2Q5P - chains A and B; structure by X-ray diffraction, 2.30 A resolution.

[Chain A (and B)]
Molecule: Peroxisome Proliferator-Activated Receptor gamma
Organism: Homo sapiens
Notes: fragment: Ligand binding domain; chain B of this document is another copy of the same molecule, construct and numbering; everything in this record applies to it too
Reference sequence: P37231 (PPARG_HUMAN); residues 205-477 here correspond to UniProt positions 233-505 (UniProt number = residue number + 28)
Amino-acid sequence (274 residues; numbered 204 to 477; the number before each row is that of its first residue):
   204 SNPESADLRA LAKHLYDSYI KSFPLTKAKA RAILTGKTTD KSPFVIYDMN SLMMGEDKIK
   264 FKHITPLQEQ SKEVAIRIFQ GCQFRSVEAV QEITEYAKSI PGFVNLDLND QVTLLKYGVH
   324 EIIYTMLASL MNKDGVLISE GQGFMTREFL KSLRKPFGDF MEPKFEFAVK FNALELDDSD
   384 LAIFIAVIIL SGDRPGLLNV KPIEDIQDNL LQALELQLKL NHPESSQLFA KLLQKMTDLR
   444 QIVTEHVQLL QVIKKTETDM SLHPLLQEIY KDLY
Unresolved in the structure: 204-206, 261-274, 477 (chain B: 204-206, 241-244, 260-263, 269-276, 457-464, 476-477)
Differences from the reference sequence: expression tag (204)
Swiss-Prot annotation at these positions:
  - motif: Pro467 to Asp475 (9aaTAD)
  - binding site (rosiglitazone): Gln286 to Ser289, His323, His449, Tyr473
  - cross-link: Lys224 (Glycyl lysine isopeptide (Lys-Gly) (interchain with G-Cter in ubiquitin))

[How chain A and chain B interact]
Contacting residue pairs - 37 pairs, chain A then chain B:
  Asp396(A) - Lys373(B)  salt bridge
  Asp396(A) - Lys438(B)
  Gln410(A) - Gln437(B)  hydrogen bond
  Asp411(A) - Ser429(B)  hydrogen bond
  Asp411(A) - Gln430(B)
  Asp411(A) - Lys434(B)  salt bridge
  Leu414(A) - Gln430(B)
  Leu414(A) - Ala433(B)  hydrophobic
  Leu414(A) - Gln437(B)
  Gln415(A) - Gln430(B)
  Glu418(A) - Glu418(B)
  Glu418(A) - Gln430(B)  hydrogen bond
  Ser429(A) - Gln415(B)
  Gln430(A) - Asp411(B)
  Gln430(A) - Leu414(B)
  Gln430(A) - Gln415(B)
  Gln430(A) - Glu418(B)  hydrogen bond
  Gln430(A) - Phe432(B)
  Phe432(A) - Gln430(B)
  Phe432(A) - Ala433(B)  hydrophobic
  Ala433(A) - Leu414(B)  hydrophobic
  Ala433(A) - Leu436(B)  hydrophobic
  Lys434(A) - Glu407(B)  salt bridge
  Lys434(A) - Asp411(B)
  Leu436(A) - Ala433(B)  hydrophobic
  Leu436(A) - Leu436(B)  hydrophobic
  Gln437(A) - Gln410(B)  hydrogen bond
  Gln437(A) - Met439(B)
  Met439(A) - Gln437(B)
  Met439(A) - Thr440(B)
  Thr440(A) - Met439(B)
  Thr440(A) - Thr440(B)
  Thr440(A) - Arg443(B)
  Arg443(A) - Thr440(B)
  Arg443(A) - Asp441(B)  salt bridge
  Arg443(A) - Gln444(B)
  Gln444(A) - Thr447(B)
Other interface residues (no listed pair), chain A (21 interface residues in all): Val390, Lys422, Asp441, Thr447
Other interface residues (no listed pair), chain B (23 interface residues in all): Val390, Asp396

[In short]
21 residues of chain A and 23 residues of chain B are in contact, with 5 hydrogen bonds and 4 salt bridges.
Polar contacts include Asp396(A)-Lys373(B), Asp411(A)-Lys434(B) and Lys434(A)-Glu407(B). Curated annotation
(UniProt) lists 7 rosiglitazone-binding residues on chain A.
Both chains are Peroxisome Proliferator-Activated Receptor gamma (Homo sapiens). Entry 2Q5P (Crystal Structure
of PPARgamma bound to partial agonist MRL24) was determined by X-ray diffraction together with 2Q59, 2Q5S,
2Q61, 2Q6R and 2Q6S from the same study.
